3U3N - chain C; structure by X-ray diffraction, 1.65 A resolution.

== Chain C ==
Protein: Tablysin 15
Source organism: Tabanus yao
UniProt: F8QQG5 (F8QQG5_9DIPT); residues 1-232 here correspond to UniProt positions 24-255 (UniProt number = residue number + 23)
Sequence (233 residues; each row starts with the number of its first residue; numbering starts at 0):
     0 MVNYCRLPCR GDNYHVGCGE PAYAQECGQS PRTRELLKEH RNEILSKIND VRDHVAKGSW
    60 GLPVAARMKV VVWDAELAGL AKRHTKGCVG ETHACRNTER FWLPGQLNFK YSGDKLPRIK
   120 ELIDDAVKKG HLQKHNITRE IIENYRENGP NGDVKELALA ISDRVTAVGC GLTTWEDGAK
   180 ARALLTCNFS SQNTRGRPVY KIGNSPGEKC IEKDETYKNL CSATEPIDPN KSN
Disordered / not traced: 0, 147-150
Disulfides: Cys-4/Cys-17, Cys-8/Cys-94, Cys-26/Cys-87, Cys-169/Cys-186, Cys-209/Cys-220
Construct notes: expression tag (0); conflict Glu-142 (Gly165 in F8QQG5), Glu-175 (Gln198 in F8QQG5), Ser-221 (Pro244 in F8QQG5)
Metal / ion sites: praseodymium ion: Glu-34 (together with citric acid)
From the paper describing this entry:
  - contacts within the chain: Cys-8/Asp-11 (backbone contact)
  - binding site for palmitic acid: Ile-43, Ile-47, Val-50, His-53, Trp-59, Leu-106, Phe-108, Ile-122, Val-126, His-130, Leu-184

== Summary ==
The paper reports a binding site for palmitic acid at Ile-43, Ile-47 and Val-50 among others; contacts within
the chain involving Cys-4, Cys-17 and Cys-8 among others.
Chain C is Tablysin 15 (Tabanus yao); the structure, Crystal structure of tablysin-15, was determined by X-ray
diffraction together with 3U3L and 3U3U from the same study.
